Entry 5IJC (X-ray diffraction, 2.57 A resolution); this record covers chains A and D.

Chain A:
Name: Toll-like receptor 4, Variable lymphocyte receptor B
Source organism: Mus musculus
Notes: EC 3.2.2.6; fragment: TLR4 ectodomain  + VLRB
Reference sequence: chimeric construct of Q9QUK6, Q4G1L2: residues 26-544 from Q9QUK6 (TLR4_MOUSE) positions 26-544 (same numbers); residues 545-619 from Q4G1L2 positions 126-200 (UniProt number = residue number - 419)
Amino-acid sequence (635 residues; numbered -15 to 619; the number before each row is that of its first residue; numbers below 1 keep their minus sign (Met-15 is residue -15)):
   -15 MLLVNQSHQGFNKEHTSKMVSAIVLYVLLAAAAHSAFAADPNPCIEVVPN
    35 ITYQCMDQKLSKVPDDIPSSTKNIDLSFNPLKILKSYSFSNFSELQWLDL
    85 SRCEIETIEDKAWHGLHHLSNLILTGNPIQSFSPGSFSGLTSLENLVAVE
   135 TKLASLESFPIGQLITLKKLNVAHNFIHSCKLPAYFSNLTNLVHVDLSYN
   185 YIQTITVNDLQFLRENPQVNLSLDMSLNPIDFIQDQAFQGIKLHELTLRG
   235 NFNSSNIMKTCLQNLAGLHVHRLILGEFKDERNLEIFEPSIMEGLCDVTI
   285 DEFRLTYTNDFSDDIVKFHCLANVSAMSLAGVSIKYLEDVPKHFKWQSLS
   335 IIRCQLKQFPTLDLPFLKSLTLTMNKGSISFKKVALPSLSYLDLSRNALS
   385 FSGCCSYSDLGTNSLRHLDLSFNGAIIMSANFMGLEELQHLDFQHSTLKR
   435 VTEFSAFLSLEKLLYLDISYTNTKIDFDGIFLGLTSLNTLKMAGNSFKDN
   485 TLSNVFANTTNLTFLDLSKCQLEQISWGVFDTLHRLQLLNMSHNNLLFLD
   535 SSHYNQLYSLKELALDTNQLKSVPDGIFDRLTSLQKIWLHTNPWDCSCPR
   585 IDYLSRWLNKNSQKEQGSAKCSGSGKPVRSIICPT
Not modelled in the structure: -15 to 26, 33-34, 48, 619
Disulfide bonds: Cys28-Cys39, Cys280-Cys304, Cys388-Cys389, Cys580-Cys605, Cys582-Cys617
Covalently attached groups: N-acetylglucosamine (NAG) linked to Asn172, Asn204, Asn237, Asn307, Asn492, Asn524
Construct notes: expression tag (-15 to 25)
Ligand contacts:
  - neoseptin 3 (V2A), molecule 1: Met412, Ser413, Arg434, Glu437, Phe438
  - neoseptin 3 (V2A), molecule 2: Ser413, Ala414, Asn415, Phe438, Ser439, Phe461
Reported in the primary citation:
  - binding site for neoseptin 3: Ser413, Arg434, Glu437, Ser439
  - mutagenesis - R434A, S439A: decreased signaling in response to neoseptin 3
  - mutagenesis - S439A: unchanged signaling in response to lipid A
  - mutagenesis - S413A, E437A: increased signaling in response to neoseptin 3
  - mutagenesis - R434A: decreased signaling in response to lipid A

Chain D:
Name: Lymphocyte antigen 96
Source organism: Mus musculus
Reference sequence: Q9JHF9 (LY96_MOUSE); residues 19-160 here = UniProt positions 19-160
Amino-acid sequence (191 residues; each row starts with the number of its first residue; numbers below 1 keep their minus sign (Met-22 is residue -22)):
   -22 MLLVNQSHQGFNKEHTSKMVSAIVLYVLLAAAAHSAFAADPEKQQWFCNS
    28 SDAIISYSYCDHLKFPISISSEPCIRLRGTNGFVHVEFIPRGNLKYLYFN
    78 LFISVNSIELPKRKEVLCHGHDDDYSFCRALKGETVNTSIPFSFEGILFP
   128 KGHYRCVAEAIAGDTEEKLFCLNFTIIHRRDVNKGENLYFQ
Not modelled in the structure: -22 to 20, 157-168
Disulfide bonds: Cys25-Cys51, Cys37-Cys148, Cys95-Cys105
Covalently attached groups: N-acetylglucosamine (NAG) linked to Asn114, Asn150
Construct notes: expression tag (-22 to 18, 161-168)
Ligand contacts:
  - neoseptin 3 (V2A), molecule 1: Ile32, Ile52, Leu54, Val82, Leu87, Phe119, Ser120, Phe121, Ile124, Leu125, Phe126, Pro127, Ile153
  - neoseptin 3 (V2A), molecule 2: Leu78, Ile80, Arg90, Glu92, Phe126, Tyr131, Cys133, Phe151, Ile153
Reported in the primary citation:
  - binding site for neoseptin 3: Arg90

Chain A / chain D interface:
Residue-residue contacts (14):
  Asn415(A) - Ile124(D)
  Asn415(A) - Leu125(D)  hydrogen bond (side chain-backbone)
  Met417(A) - Gly123(D)
  Thr436(A) - Pro88(D)
  Glu437(A) - Leu87(D)
  Glu437(A) - Arg90(D)  hydrogen bond (backbone-side chain)
  Leu442(A) - Leu125(D)
  Leu442(A) - Pro127(D)
  Ser443(A) - Leu125(D)
  Asp460(A) - Pro88(D)
  Phe461(A) - Ile85(D)  hydrophobic
  Phe461(A) - Glu86(D)
  Phe461(A) - Leu87(D)  hydrophobic
  Asp462(A) - Ile85(D)
Interface residues without a listed pair, chain A (13 interface residues in all): Ser413, Ala414, Phe438, Gly463
Interface residues without a listed pair, chain D (10 interface residues in all): Phe126

Summary:
Chain A and chain D form an interface of 13 and 10 residues respectively; the contacts include 2 hydrogen
bonds. Among the polar pairs are Asn415(A)-Leu125(D) and Glu437(A)-Arg90(D). The paper reports a binding site
for neoseptin 3 at Ser413(A), Arg434(A) and Arg90(D) among others; R434A and S439A of chain A reduce signaling
in response to neoseptin 3; 4 substitutions were tested in all.
Here chain A is Toll-like receptor 4, Variable lymphocyte receptor B and chain D is Lymphocyte antigen 96,
both from Mus musculus. Entry 5IJC (The crystal structure of mouse TLR4/MD-2/neoseptin-3 complex) was
determined by X-ray diffraction, deposited together with 5IJB and 5IJD.
